PDB entry 3KJ0 | X-ray diffraction, 1.70 A resolution | chains A and B

# Chain A
Protein: Induced myeloid leukemia cell differentiation protein Mcl-1
Source organism: Homo sapiens
Notes: fragment: (unp 172-326)
UniProtKB: Q07820 (MCL1_HUMAN); residues 172-327 here = UniProt positions 172-327
Sequence (158 residues; each row starts with the number of its first residue):
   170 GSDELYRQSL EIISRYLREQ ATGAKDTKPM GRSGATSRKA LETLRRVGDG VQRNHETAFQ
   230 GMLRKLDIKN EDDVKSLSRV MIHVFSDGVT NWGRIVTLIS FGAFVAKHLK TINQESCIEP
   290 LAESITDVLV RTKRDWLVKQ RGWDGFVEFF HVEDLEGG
Disordered / not traced: 327
Construct notes: expression tag (170-171)
Swiss-Prot annotation at these positions:
  - motif: Ala209 to Asn223 (BH3), His252 to Ala272 (BH1), Asp304 to Phe319 (BH2)
  - cross-link (Glycyl lysine isopeptide (Lys-Gly)): Lys194 (interchain with G-Cter in ubiquitin), Lys197 (interchain with G-Cter in ubiquitin)
  - mutagenesis: Lys194 (K194R: Reduced ubiquitination), Lys197 (K197R: Reduced ubiquitination), Lys208 (K208R: No effect on ubiquitination), Lys234 (K234R: No effect on ubiquitination)

# Chain B
Protein: Bcl-2-like protein 11
Source organism: Homo sapiens
Notes: fragment: BH3 region of BIM (UNP 1-23)
UniProtKB: O43521 (B2L11_HUMAN); residues 1-23 here correspond to UniProt positions 143-165 (UniProt number = residue number + 142)
Sequence (27 residues; row label = number of the first residue in the row; numbers below 1 keep their minus sign (Gly-3 is residue -3)):
    -3 GSGGRPEIWY AQELRRIGDE FNAYYAR
Disordered / not traced: -3 to -1
Construct notes: expression tag (-3 to 0); engineered mutation Tyr6 (Ile148 in O43521)

# Interface between chain A and chain B
Residue-residue contacts (42):
  Val216(A) - Tyr21(B)
  Val220(A) - Phe17(B)  hydrophobic
  His224(A) - Ile13(B)
  His224(A) - Glu16(B)  salt bridge
  Ala227(A) - Glu9(B)
  Phe228(A) - Leu10(B)  hydrophobic
  Phe228(A) - Ile13(B)  hydrophobic
  Met231(A) - Tyr6(B)
  Met231(A) - Leu10(B)  hydrophobic
  Lys234(A) - Tyr6(B)
  Leu235(A) - Tyr6(B)  hydrophobic
  Arg248(A) - Arg1(B)
  Arg248(A) - Glu3(B)  salt bridge
  Val249(A) - Tyr6(B)  hydrophobic
  Val249(A) - Ala7(B)
  Val249(A) - Leu10(B)  hydrophobic
  His252(A) - Glu3(B)  salt bridge
  His252(A) - Ala7(B)
  His252(A) - Arg11(B)  hydrogen bond (backbone-side chain)
  Val253(A) - Ala7(B)
  Val253(A) - Leu10(B)  hydrophobic
  Val253(A) - Arg11(B)  hydrogen bond (backbone-side chain)
  Ser255(A) - Arg11(B)  hydrogen bond
  Asp256(A) - Arg11(B)  salt bridge
  Asn260(A) - Asp15(B)  hydrogen bond
  Asn260(A) - Asn18(B)
  Trp261(A) - Asn18(B)  hydrogen bond (backbone-side chain)
  Gly262(A) - Gly14(B)
  Gly262(A) - Asn18(B)  hydrogen bond (backbone-side chain)
  Arg263(A) - Arg11(B)
  Arg263(A) - Gly14(B)
  Arg263(A) - Asp15(B)  salt bridge
  Thr266(A) - Leu10(B)
  Thr266(A) - Ile13(B)
  Thr266(A) - Gly14(B)
  Phe318(A) - Asn18(B)
  Phe318(A) - Tyr21(B)  hydrophobic
  Phe318(A) - Ala22(B)
  Phe319(A) - Phe17(B)  hydrophobic
  Phe319(A) - Tyr21(B)  hydrophobic
  His320(A) - Arg23(B)  hydrogen bond (backbone-side chain)
  Glu322(A) - Arg23(B)  salt bridge
Interface residues without a listed pair, chain A (27 interface residues in all): Val258, Val265, Phe270, Val321
Interface residues without a listed pair, chain B (17 interface residues in all): Ile4

# Summary
Chain A and chain B form an interface of 27 and 17 residues respectively, with 7 hydrogen bonds and 6 salt
bridges. Polar contacts include His224(A)-Glu16(B), Arg248(A)-Glu3(B) and His252(A)-Glu3(B). Curated
annotation (UniProt) lists 4 mutagenesis sites on chain A.
Here chain A is Induced myeloid leukemia cell differentiation protein Mcl-1 and chain B is Bcl-2-like protein
11, both from Homo sapiens. Entry 3KJ0 (Mcl-1 in complex with Bim BH3 mutant I2dY) was determined by X-ray
diffraction (same publication as 3KJ1, 3KJ2 and 2PQK).
